4D0B - chains A and B of the 3 polymer chains in the assembly; structure by X-ray diffraction, 2.80 A resolution.

== Chain A ==
Molecule: MHC class I antigen
From: Gallus gallus
Notes: fragment: extracellular domains, residues 1-270
UniProt: E9LUH6 (E9LUH6_CHICK); residues 1-270 here = UniProt positions 1-270
Amino-acid sequence (329 residues; row label = number of the first residue in the row; numbers below 1 keep their minus sign (Met-20 is residue -20)):
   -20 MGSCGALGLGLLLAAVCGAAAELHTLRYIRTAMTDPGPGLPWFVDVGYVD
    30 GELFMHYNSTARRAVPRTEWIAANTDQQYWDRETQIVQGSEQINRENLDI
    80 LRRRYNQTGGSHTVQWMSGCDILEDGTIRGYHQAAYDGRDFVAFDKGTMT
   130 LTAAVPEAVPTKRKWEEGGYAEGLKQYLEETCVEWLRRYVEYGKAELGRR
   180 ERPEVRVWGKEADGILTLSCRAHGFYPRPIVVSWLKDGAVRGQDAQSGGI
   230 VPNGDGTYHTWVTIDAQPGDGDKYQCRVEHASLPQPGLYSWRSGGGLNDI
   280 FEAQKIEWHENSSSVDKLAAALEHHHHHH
Unresolved in the structure: -20 to 0, 278-308
Disulfides: Cys99-Cys161, Cys199-Cys255
Construct notes: expression tag (-20 to 0, 271-308)
What the authors report for this chain:
  - contacts within the chain: Arg9-Asp24

== Chain B ==
Molecule: Beta-2-microglobulin
From: Gallus gallus
UniProt: P21611 (B2MG_CHICK); residues 1-98 here correspond to UniProt positions 22-119 (UniProt number = residue number + 21)
Amino-acid sequence (98 residues; each row starts with the number of its first residue):
     1 DLTPKVQVYSRFPASAGTKNVLNCFAAGFHPPKISITLMKDGVPMEGAQY
    51 SDMSFNDDWTFQRLVHADFTPSSGSTYACKVEHETLKEPQVYKWDPEF
Unresolved in the structure: 1
Disulfides: Cys24-Cys79

== Chain A / chain B interface ==
Pairs across the interface (63):
  Arg6(A) - Phe55(B)
  Arg6(A) - Asn56(B)
  Arg6(A) - Asp57(B)  salt bridge
  Ile8(A) - Ser54(B)
  Ile8(A) - Phe55(B)  hydrophobic
  Arg9(A) - Phe55(B)
  Thr10(A) - Phe55(B)
  Thr10(A) - Phe61(B)
  Met12(A) - Pro32(B)  hydrophobic
  Asp14(A) - Lys33(B)  salt bridge
  Gly16(A) - Lys33(B)
  Leu19(A) - Arg63(B)
  Val23(A) - Asp52(B)
  Val23(A) - Met53(B)
  Tyr27(A) - Ser54(B)  hydrogen bond
  His35(A) - Asp52(B)  salt bridge
  Ser90(A) - Pro31(B)
  Thr92(A) - His30(B)
  Gln94(A) - Phe55(B)
  Gln94(A) - Trp59(B)  hydrogen bond (side chain-backbone)
  Gln94(A) - Phe61(B)
  Trp95(A) - Phe55(B)
  Met96(A) - Trp59(B)  hydrophobic
  Gln112(A) - Trp59(B)
  Ala114(A) - Trp59(B)  hydrophobic
  Asp116(A) - His30(B)
  Gly117(A) - His30(B)
  Asp119(A) - Trp59(B)  hydrogen bond
  Glu183(A) - Pro13(B)
  Arg185(A) - Pro13(B)
  Trp187(A) - Pro96(B)
  Trp187(A) - Glu97(B)
  Trp187(A) - Phe98(B)
  Lys189(A) - Phe98(B)
  Thr196(A) - Phe98(B)
  Ser198(A) - Phe98(B)  hydrogen bond (side chain-backbone)
  Arg200(A) - Val8(B)
  Arg200(A) - Tyr9(B)
  Arg200(A) - Phe98(B)  hydrogen bond (side chain-backbone)
  His202(A) - Ser10(B)  hydrogen bond (side chain-backbone)
  His202(A) - Arg11(B)  hydrogen bond (side chain-backbone)
  His202(A) - Phe12(B)
  Gly203(A) - Arg11(B)
  Gly227(A) - Gln7(B)
  Val230(A) - Gln7(B)
  Val230(A) - Tyr9(B)
  Val230(A) - Phe25(B)  hydrophobic
  Pro231(A) - Tyr9(B)  hydrogen bond (backbone-side chain)
  Pro231(A) - Phe25(B)
  Pro231(A) - Leu64(B)
  Asn232(A) - Tyr9(B)
  Asn232(A) - Arg11(B)
  Asn232(A) - Asn23(B)  hydrogen bond
  Asn232(A) - Leu64(B)
  Gly233(A) - Asn23(B)
  Gly233(A) - Leu64(B)
  Gly233(A) - His66(B)
  Asp234(A) - Arg11(B)  salt bridge
  Thr236(A) - Arg11(B)
  His238(A) - Tyr9(B)
  His238(A) - Ser10(B)
  Trp240(A) - Gln7(B)
  Trp240(A) - Phe98(B)  hydrophobic
Interface residues without a listed pair, chain A (47 interface residues in all): Pro15, Val25, Asn37, Arg46, Ala113, Gly188, Gly228, Thr242
Interface residues without a listed pair, chain B (29 interface residues in all): Ser51, Glu84

== In short ==
47 residues of chain A and 29 residues of chain B are in contact, with 9 hydrogen bonds and 4 salt bridges.
Polar pairs include Arg6(A)-Asp57(B), Asp14(A)-Lys33(B) and His35(A)-Asp52(B). The paper reports contacts
within the chain involving Arg9(A) and Asp24(A).
Here chain A is MHC class I antigen and chain B is Beta-2-microglobulin, both from Gallus gallus. Entry 4D0B
(Complex of a B21 chicken MHC class I molecule and a 10MER chicken peptide) was determined by X-ray
diffraction, deposited together with 2YEZ, 4CVX, 4CVZ, 4CW1, 4D0C and 4D0D.
